Entry 8E79 (electron microscopy, 3.71 A resolution); this record covers chains A and C of the 9 polymer chains in the assembly.

# Chain A
Protein: DNA-directed RNA polymerase subunit alpha
From: Mycobacterium tuberculosis
Notes: EC 2.7.7.6
UniProt: A5U8D3 (RPOA_MYCTA); residues 1-347 here = UniProt positions 1-347
Sequence (347 residues; numbered 1 to 347; the number before each row is that of its first residue):
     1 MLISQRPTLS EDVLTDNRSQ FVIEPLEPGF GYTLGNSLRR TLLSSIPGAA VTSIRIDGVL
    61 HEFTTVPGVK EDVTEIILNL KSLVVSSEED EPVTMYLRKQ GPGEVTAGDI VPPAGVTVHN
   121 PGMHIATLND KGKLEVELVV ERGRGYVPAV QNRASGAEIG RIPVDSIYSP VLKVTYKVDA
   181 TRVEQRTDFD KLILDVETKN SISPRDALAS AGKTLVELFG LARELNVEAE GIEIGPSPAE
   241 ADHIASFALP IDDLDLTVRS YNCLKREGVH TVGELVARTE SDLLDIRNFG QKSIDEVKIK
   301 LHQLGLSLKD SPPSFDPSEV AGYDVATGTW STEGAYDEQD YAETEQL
Disordered / not traced: 227-347

# Chain C
Protein: DNA-directed RNA polymerase subunit beta
From: Mycobacterium tuberculosis
Notes: EC 2.7.7.6
UniProt: A5U052 (RPOB_MYCTA); residues 7-1178 here correspond to UniProt positions 6-1177 (UniProt number = residue number - 1)
Sequence (1172 residues; numbered 7 to 1178; the number before each row is that of its first residue):
     7 LADSRQSKTA ASPSPSRPQS SSNNSVPGAP NRVSFAKLRE PLEVPGLLDV QTDSFEWLIG
    67 SPRWRESAAE RGDVNPVGGL EEVLYELSPI EDFSGSMSLS FSDPRFDDVK APVDECKDKD
   127 MTYAAPLFVT AEFINNNTGE IKSQTVFMGD FPMMTEKGTF IINGTERVVV SQLVRSPGVY
   187 FDETIDKSTD KTLHSVKVIP SRGAWLEFDV DKRDTVGVRI DRKRRQPVTV LLKALGWTSE
   247 QIVERFGFSE IMRSTLEKDN TVGTDEALLD IYRKLRPGEP PTKESAQTLL ENLFFKEKRY
   307 DLARVGRYKV NKKLGLHVGE PITSSTLTEE DVVATIEYLV RLHEGQTTMT VPGGVEVPVE
   367 TDDIDHFGNR RLRTVGELIQ NQIRVGMSRM ERVVRERMTT QDVEAITPQT LINIRPVVAA
   427 IKEFFGTSQL SQFMDQNNPL SGLTHKRRLS ALGPGGLSRE RAGLEVRDVH PSHYGRMCPI
   487 ETPEGPNIGL IGSLSVYARV NPFGFIETPY RKVVDGVVSD EIVYLTADEE DRHVVAQANS
   547 PIDADGRFVE PRVLVRRKAG EVEYVPSSEV DYMDVSPRQM VSVATAMIPF LEHDDANRAL
   607 MGANMQRQAV PLVRSEAPLV GTGMELRAAI DAGDVVVAEE SGVIEEVSAD YITVMHDNGT
   667 RRTYRMRKFA RSNHGTCANQ CPIVDAGDRV EAGQVIADGP CTDDGEMALG KNLLVAIMPW
   727 EGHNYEDAII LSNRLVEEDV LTSIHIEEHE IDARDTKLGA EEITRDIPNI SDEVLADLDE
   787 RGIVRIGAEV RDGDILVGKV TPKGETELTP EERLLRAIFG EKAREVRDTS LKVPHGESGK
   847 VIGIRVFSRE DEDELPAGVN ELVRVYVAQK RKISDGDKLA GRHGNKGVIG KILPVEDMPF
   907 LADGTPVDII LNTHGVPRRM NIGQILETHL GWCAHSGWKV DAAKGVPDWA ARLPDELLEA
   967 QPNAIVSTPV FDGAQEAELQ GLLSCTLPNR DGDVLVDADG KAMLFDGRSG EPFPYPVTVG
  1027 YMYIMKLHHL VDDKIHARST GPYSMITQQP LGGKAQFGGQ RFGEMECWAM QAYGAAYTLQ
  1087 ELLTIKSDDT VGRVKVYEAI VKGENIPEPG IPESFKVLLK ELQSLCLNVE VLSSDGAAIE
  1147 LREGEDEDLE RAAANLGINL SRNESASVED LA
Disordered / not traced: 7-29, 811-829, 1140-1178

# Chain A / chain C interface
Contacting residue pairs - 48 pairs, chain A then chain C:
  Y32(A) with E1017(C); P1018(C)
  N36(A) with G1013(C), hydrogen bond (side chain-backbone); R1014(C); S1015(C), hydrogen bond (side chain-backbone); G1016(C)
  R39(A) with E902(C), hydrogen bond (side chain-backbone); F906(C)
  R40(A) with D903(C), salt bridge; G1013(C); R1014(C)
  S44(A) with E902(C), hydrogen bond
  L60(A) with I792(C)
  H61(A) with K846(C); I848(C)
  E62(A) with K846(C)
  F63(A) with F675(C); I848(C), hydrophobic; A874(C), hydrophobic; K876(C)
  T65(A) with D656(C), hydrogen bond; K674(C)
  V69(A) with S654(C); A655(C), hydrogen bond (backbone-backbone)
  K70(A) with A655(C)
  E71(A) with A655(C)
  D72(A) with A655(C); K674(C), salt bridge
  K81(A) with D745(C), salt bridge
  N129(A) with V653(C), hydrogen bond (side chain-backbone)
  K131(A) with E652(C), salt bridge
  Y146(A) with E743(C); K878(C), hydrogen bond
  Q151(A) with E795(C); R797(C), hydrogen bond
  R153(A) with D783(C), salt bridge; E795(C); R797(C)
  I159(A) with G793(C)
  D165(A) with K878(C), salt bridge
  K173(A) with D909(C); T911(C)
  V174(A) with G910(C)
  T175(A) with A908(C), hydrogen bond (side chain-backbone); D909(C)
  Y176(A) with F906(C), hydrophobic; G1016(C), hydrogen bond (side chain-backbone)
  E197(A) with R996(C), salt bridge
Also at the interface, not in a pair above, chain A (35 interface residues in all): R18, G29, T33, T64, G68, T74, R161, I167
Also at the interface, not in a pair above, chain C (46 interface residues in all): V619, Y657, N685, P688, V690, D691, V742, R791, D800, Q875, P912, D997, F1011

# Overview
35 residues of chain A and 46 residues of chain C are in contact; the contacts include 11 hydrogen bonds and 7
salt bridges. Among the polar pairs are R40(A)-D903(C), D72(A)-K674(C) and K81(A)-D745(C).
Chain A is DNA-directed RNA polymerase subunit alpha and chain C is DNA-directed RNA polymerase subunit beta,
both from Mycobacterium tuberculosis; the structure, Mycobacterium tuberculosis RNAP paused elongation complex
with Escherichia coli NusG transcription factor, was determined by electron microscopy (same publication as
8E74, 8E82, 8E8M and 8E95).
